1G9Z - chains E and A of the 6 polymer chains in the assembly; structure by X-ray diffraction, 1.80 A resolution.

== Chain E ==
Molecule: 14-nt DNA strand
Sequence (14 nucleotides; each row starts with the number of its first residue):
   601 CGAAACTGTC TCAC
Bound ions: Mg2+ site 1: DC614 (shared with Asp-20(A) of chain A; 1 residue of chain B; 1 residue of chain C; 1 residue of chain D; 1 residue of chain F)

== Chain A ==
Protein: DNA endonuclease I-crei
Organism: Chlamydomonas reinhardtii
Notes: EC 3.1.-.-
UniProt: P05725 (DNE1_CHLRE); residue numbers follow UniProt; this construct covers 2-153
Sequence (152 residues; each row starts with the number of its first residue):
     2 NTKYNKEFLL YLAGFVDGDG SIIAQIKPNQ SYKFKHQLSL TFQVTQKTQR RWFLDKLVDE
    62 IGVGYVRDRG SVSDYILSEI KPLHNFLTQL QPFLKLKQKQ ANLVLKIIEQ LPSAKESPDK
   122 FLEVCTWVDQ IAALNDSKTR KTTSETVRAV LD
Curated features (UniProtKB/Swiss-Prot):
  - region (Interaction with DNA): Gln-26 to Gln-38, Gln-44 to Gln-47, Arg-68 to Arg-70, Ser-138 to Thr-143
  - binding site (Mg(2+)): Gly-19, Asp-20
  - mutagenesis: Asp-20 (D20A/L/N: Loss of catalytic activity. Reduced affinity for DNA), Gln-26 (Q26A/C: Alters the specificity of the endonuclease), Tyr-33 (Y33C/H/R: Alters the specificity of the endonuclease), Gln-44 (Q44A/C/T/V/W: Alters the specificity of the endonuclease), Gln-47 (Q47A/E/M: Loss of catalytic activity; Q47N: Strongly reduced affinity for DNA. No effect on catalytic activity), Arg-68 (R68A: Loss of activity), Lys-98 (K98A: Strongly reduced affinity for DNA. Increased catalytic activity; K98R: Strongly reduced affinity for DNA. No effect on catalytic activity), Ser-138 (S138A: Reduced affinity for DNA. No effect on catalytic activity. Reduced cleavage; when associated with M-139), Lys-139 (K139M: Reduced affinity for DNA. No effect on catalytic activity. Reduced cleavage; when associated with A-138), Lys-142 (K142G: Reduced affinity for DNA. No effect on catalytic activity. Reduced cleavage; when associated with G-143), Thr-143 (T143G: Reduced affinity for DNA. No effect on catalytic activity. Reduced cleavage; when associated with G-142)
Bound ions: Mg2+ site 1: Gly-19 (shared with 1 residue of chain B; 1 residue of chain D; DC614(E) of chain E); Mg2+ site 2: Asp-20 (shared with 1 residue of chain B; 1 residue of chain C; 1 residue of chain D; DC614(E) of chain E; 1 residue of chain F)
From the paper describing this entry:
  - Mg2+ coordination: Gly-19, Asp-20
  - catalytic residues: Asp-20
  - catalytic residues: Gln-47, Arg-51, Lys-98 (citing earlier work)

== Chain E / chain A interface ==
Contacting residue pairs - 28 pairs, chain E then chain A:
  DC601(E) with Ser-32(A), sugar contact; Lys-34(A), sugar contact
  DG602(E) with Ser-32(A), hydrogen bond to the base; Tyr-33(A), sugar contact; Lys-34(A), hydrogen bond to the phosphate; Lys-116(A), phosphate contact
  DA603(E) with Tyr-33(A), hydrogen bond to the base; Gln-38(A), hydrogen bond to the base; Lys-116(A), salt bridge to the phosphate
  DA604(E) with Tyr-33(A), hydrogen bond to the base; Gln-38(A), hydrogen bond to the base; Ser-79(A), phosphate contact; Glu-80(A), phosphate contact; Ile-81(A), hydrogen bond to the phosphate
  DA605(E) with Tyr-66(A), sugar contact; Ser-79(A), phosphate contact; Glu-80(A), phosphate contact
  DC606(E) with Tyr-66(A), phosphate contact
  DT607(E) with Arg-68(A), base contact
  DG608(E) with Arg-68(A), hydrogen bond to the base
  DT609(E) with Arg-68(A), base contact; Arg-70(A), hydrogen bond to the base
  DC610(E) with Thr-140(A), sugar contact
  DT611(E) with Lys-139(A), sugar contact
  DC612(E) with Lys-139(A), phosphate contact
  DA613(E) with Asp-137(A), sugar contact; Lys-139(A), salt bridge to the phosphate
  DC614(E) with Gly-19(A), phosphate contact
Other interface residues (no listed pair), chain A (17 interface residues in all): Asp-20, Phe-35

== Overview ==
14 residues of chain E and 17 residues of chain A are in contact, with 9 hydrogen bonds and 2 salt bridges.
Polar contacts include DG602(E)/Ser-32(A), DA603(E)/Tyr-33(A) and DA603(E)/Gln-38(A). The paper reports
catalytic residues Asp-20(A), Gln-47(A) and Arg-51(A) among others; Mg2+ coordination by Gly-19(A) and
Asp-20(A).
Chain E is a 14-nt DNA strand and chain A is DNA endonuclease I-crei (Chlamydomonas reinhardtii); the
structure, Laglidadg homing endonuclease I-crei / DNA product complex with magnesium, was determined by X-ray
diffraction, deposited together with 1G9Y.
